6TDX - chains G and R of the 14 polymer chains in the assembly; structure by electron microscopy, 3.30 A resolution.

[Chain G]
Protein: ATP synthase F1 subunit gamma
Organism: Euglena gracilis
Chain sequence (306 residues; numbered 1 to 306; the number before each row is that of its first residue):
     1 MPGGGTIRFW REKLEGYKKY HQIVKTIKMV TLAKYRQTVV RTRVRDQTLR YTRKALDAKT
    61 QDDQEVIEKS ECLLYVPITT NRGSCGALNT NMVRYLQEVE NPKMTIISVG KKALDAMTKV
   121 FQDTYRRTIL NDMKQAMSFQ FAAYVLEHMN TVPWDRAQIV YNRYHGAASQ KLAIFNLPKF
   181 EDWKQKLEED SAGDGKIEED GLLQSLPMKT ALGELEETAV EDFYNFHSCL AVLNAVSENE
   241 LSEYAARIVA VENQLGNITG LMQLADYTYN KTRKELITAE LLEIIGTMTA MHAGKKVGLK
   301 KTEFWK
Disordered / not traced: 1-2, 279-306

[Chain R]
Protein: ATP synthase subunit c
Organism: Euglena gracilis
Chain sequence (104 residues; row label = number of the first residue in the row):
     1 MQRGSSITKV VRRAALARST RNAAIAYEVT VNGANLIGAG MAASGVGVPA IGVAMCFSSY
    61 MLAAARQPNM SAKLLPYCIL GFALSEALAL FTLLIALLEL FVFS
Disordered / not traced: 1-23
From the paper describing this entry:
  - catalytic residues: E86 (proposed by the authors, not directly observed)

[How chain G and chain R interact]
Contacting residue pairs (8; chain G residue first):
  E188(G) - Q67(R)
  E188(G) - N69(R)  hydrogen bond (backbone-side chain)
  E189(G) - N69(R)
  S191(G) - Q67(R)  hydrogen bond
  A192(G) - N69(R)
  T210(G) - R66(R)  hydrogen bond (backbone-side chain)
  G213(G) - R66(R)  hydrogen bond (backbone-side chain)
  E214(G) - R66(R)
Also at the interface, not in a pair above, chain R (4 interface residues in all): P68

[In short]
The interface between chain G and chain R involves 7 residues on one side and 4 on the other, with 4 hydrogen
bonds. Polar pairs include E188(G)-N69(R), S191(G)-Q67(R) and T210(G)-R66(R). From the paper: the catalytic
residue E86(R).
Chain G is ATP synthase F1 subunit gamma and chain R is ATP synthase subunit c, both from Euglena gracilis;
the structure, Cryo-EM structure of Euglena gracilis mitochondrial ATP synthase, rotor, rotational state 1,
was determined by electron microscopy, deposited together with 6TDU, 6TDV, 6TDW, 6TDY, 6TDZ and 6TE0.
